PDB entry 9DC3 | electron microscopy, 2.31 A resolution | chains A and E2 of the 120 polymer chains in the assembly

# Chain A
Name: Capsid protein
Source organism: adeno-associated virus 8
Reference sequence: Q8JQF8 (Q8JQF8_9VIRU); residue numbers follow UniProt; this construct covers 204-738
Sequence (535 residues; each row starts with the number of its first residue):
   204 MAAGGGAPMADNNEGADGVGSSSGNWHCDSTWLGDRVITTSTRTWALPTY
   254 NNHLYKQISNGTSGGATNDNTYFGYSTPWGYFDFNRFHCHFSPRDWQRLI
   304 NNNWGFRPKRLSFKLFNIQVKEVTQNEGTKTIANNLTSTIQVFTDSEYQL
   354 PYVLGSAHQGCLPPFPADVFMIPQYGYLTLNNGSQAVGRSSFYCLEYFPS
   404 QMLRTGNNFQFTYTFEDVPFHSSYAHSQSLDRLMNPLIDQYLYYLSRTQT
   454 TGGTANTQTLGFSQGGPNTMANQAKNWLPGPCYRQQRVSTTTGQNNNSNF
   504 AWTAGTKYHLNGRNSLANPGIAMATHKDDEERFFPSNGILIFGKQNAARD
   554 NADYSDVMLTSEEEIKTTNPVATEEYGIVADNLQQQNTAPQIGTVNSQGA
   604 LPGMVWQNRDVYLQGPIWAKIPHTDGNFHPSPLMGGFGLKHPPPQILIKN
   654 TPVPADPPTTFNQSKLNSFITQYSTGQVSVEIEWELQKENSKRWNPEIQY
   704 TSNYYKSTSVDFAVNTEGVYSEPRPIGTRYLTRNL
Not modelled in the structure: 204-218
Reported in the primary citation:
  - conformationally variable residues (side-chain flip): Asn670

# Chain E2
Name: AAVX affinity ligand
Sequence (126 residues; row label = number of the first residue in the row):
     1 QVQIQESGGGIVQAGGSLRLSCAASGRTHGMYAMGWFRQAPGKEREFVAV
    51 QDITASNTHYSSAVKGRFTLSRDNAKNTAYLQMNNLKPEDTAVYYCAAGP
   101 TLMSGSYNSARDYDYWGQGTQVTVSS
Not modelled in the structure: 1
Disulfide bonds: Cys22-Cys96

# Chain A / chain E2 interface
Residue-residue contacts - 12 pairs, chain A then chain E2:
  Gly331(A) - Lys65(E2)
  Lys333(A) - Ser56(E2)  hydrogen bond (side chain-backbone)
  Gln548(A) - His29(E2)
  Asn549(A) - Arg27(E2)
  Asn549(A) - Thr28(E2)  hydrogen bond (backbone-side chain)
  Asn549(A) - His29(E2)  hydrogen bond
  Asn718(A) - Arg27(E2)
  Asn718(A) - His29(E2)
  Glu720(A) - Pro100(E2)
  Glu720(A) - Asp114(E2)
  Glu720(A) - Tyr115(E2)  hydrogen bond
  Val722(A) - His29(E2)

# Overview
Chain A and chain E2 form an interface of 7 and 8 residues respectively, with 4 hydrogen bonds. Polar contacts
include Lys333(A)-Ser56(E2), Asn549(A)-Thr28(E2) and Asn549(A)-His29(E2). The paper reports conformational
variability at Asn670(A).
Chain A is Capsid protein (adeno-associated virus 8) and chain E2 is AAVX affinity ligand; the structure, AAV8
in complex with the AAVX affinity ligand, was determined by electron microscopy together with 9DC2 from the
same study.
